1DW9 - chains A and B of the 10 polymer chains in the assembly; structure by X-ray diffraction, 1.65 A resolution.

[Chain A (and B)]
Molecule: Cyanate lyase
From: Escherichia coli
Notes: EC 4.3.99.1; chain B of this document is another copy of the same molecule, construct and numbering; everything in this record applies to it too
UniProt: P00816 (CYNS_ECOLI); residues 1-156 here = UniProt positions 1-156
Chain sequence (156 residues; each row starts with the number of its first residue):
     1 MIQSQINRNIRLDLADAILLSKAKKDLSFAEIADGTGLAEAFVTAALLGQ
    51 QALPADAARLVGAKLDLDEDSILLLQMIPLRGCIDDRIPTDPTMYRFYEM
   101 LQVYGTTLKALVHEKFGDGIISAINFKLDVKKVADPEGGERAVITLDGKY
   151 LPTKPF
Modified residues: Mse1, Mse77, Mse94, Mse100 (selenomethionine; parent Met)
UniProt features mapped onto this chain:
  - active site: Arg96, Glu99, Ser122
Reported in the primary citation:
  - self-association interface (contacts with another copy of this molecule): Thr106, His113
  - binding site for sulfate ion: Gly35, Glu40, Arg87
  - catalytic residues: Arg96, Glu99, Ser122
  - binding site for chloride ion: Arg96, Ser122

[How chain A and chain B interact]
Contacting residue pairs - 27 pairs, chain A then chain B:
  Ala15(A) with Ile6(B), hydrophobic
  Asp16(A) with Ile6(B); Asn7(B), hydrogen bond; Ile10(B)
  Leu19(A) with Ser4(B); Ile6(B), hydrophobic
  Lys22(A) with Gln3(B), hydrogen bond
  Ala23(A) with Gln3(B); Mse77(B)
  Lys24(A) with Asp70(B), salt bridge; Leu73(B)
  Asp26(A) with Mse1(B), hydrogen bond (side chain-backbone); Gln3(B)
  Leu27(A) with Mse1(B); Gln3(B), hydrogen bond (backbone-side chain)
  Ser28(A) with Mse1(B)
  Asp86(A) with Asp86(B); Arg87(B), salt bridge
  Ile88(A) with Arg87(B)
  Thr90(A) with Arg81(B), hydrogen bond (side chain-backbone); Gly82(B)
  Asp91(A) with Pro79(B); Leu80(B); Arg81(B), hydrogen bond (side chain-backbone)
  Pro92(A) with Arg81(B)
  Mse94(A) with Leu80(B)
  Tyr104(A) with Phe156(B)
Also at the interface, not in a pair above, chain A (20 interface residues in all): Leu48, Asp85, Arg87, Arg96
Also at the interface, not in a pair above, chain B (20 interface residues in all): Ile2, Gln5, Arg8, Ile124

[Summary]
Chain A and chain B each contribute 20 residues to their interface; the contacts include 6 hydrogen bonds and
2 salt bridges. Polar contacts include Lys24(A)-Asp70(B), Asp86(A)-Arg87(B) and Asp16(A)-Asn7(B). From
UniProt: 3 active-site residues on chain A. From the paper: catalytic residues Arg96(A), Glu99(A) and
Ser122(A); a binding site for sulfate ion at Gly35(A), Glu40(A) and Arg87(A).
Both chains are Cyanate lyase (Escherichia coli). Entry 1DW9 (Structure of cyanase reveals that a novel
dimeric and decameric arrangement of subunits is required for ...) was determined by X-ray diffraction (same
publication as 1DWK).
